3CC2 - chains P and 0 of the 31 polymer chains in the assembly; structure by X-ray diffraction, 2.40 A resolution.

[Chain P]
Name: 50S ribosomal protein L19e
Source organism: Haloarcula marismortui
UniProtKB: P14119 (RL19_HALMA); residues 0-148 here correspond to UniProt positions 1-149 (UniProt number = residue number + 1)
Amino-acid sequence (149 residues; each row starts with the number of its first residue; numbering starts at 0):
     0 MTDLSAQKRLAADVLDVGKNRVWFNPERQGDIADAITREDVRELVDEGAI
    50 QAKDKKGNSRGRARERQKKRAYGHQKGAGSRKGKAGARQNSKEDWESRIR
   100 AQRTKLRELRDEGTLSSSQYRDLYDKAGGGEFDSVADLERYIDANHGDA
Not modelled in the structure: 0, 144-148

[Chain 0]
Molecule: 23S ribosomal RNA
Source organism: Haloarcula marismortui
Sequence (2923 nucleotides; row label = number of the first residue in the row):
     1 GUUGGCUACUAUGCCAGCUGGUGGAUUGCUCGGCUCAGGCGCUGAUGAAG
    51 GACGUGCCAAGCUGCGAUAAGCUGUGGGGAGCCGCACGGAGGCGAAGAAC
   101 CACAGAUUUCCGAAUGAGAAUCUCUCUAACAAUUGCUUCGCGCAAUGAGG
   151 AACCCCGAGAACUGAAACAUCUCAGUAUCGGGAGGAACAGAAAACGCAAC
   201 GUGAUGUCGUUAGUAACCGCGAGUGAACGCGAUACAGCCCAAACCGAAGC
   251 CCUCACGGGCAAUGUGGUGUCAGGGCUACCUCUCAUCAGCCGACCGUCUU
   301 CACGAAGUCUCUUGGAAUAGAGCGUGAUACAGGGUGACAACCCCGUACUG
   351 AAGACCAGUACGCUGUGCGGUAGUGCCAGAGUAGCGGGGGUUGGAUAUCC
   401 CUCGCGAAUAACGCAGGCAUCGACUGCGAAGGCUAAACACAACCUGAGAC
   451 CGAUAGUGAACAAGUAGUGUGAACGAACGCUGCAAAGUACCCUCAGAAGG
   501 GAGGCGAAAUAGAGCAUGAAAUCAGUUGGCGAUCGAGCGACAGGGCAUAC
   551 AAGGUCCCUUGACGAAUGACCGAGACGCGAGUCUCCAGUAAGACUCACGG
   601 GAAGCCGAUGUUCUGUCGUACGUUUUGAAAAACGAGCCAGGGAGUGUGUC
   651 UGUAUGGCAAGUCUAACCGGAGUAUCCGGGGAGGCACAGGGAAACCGACA
   701 UGGCCGCAGGGCUUUGCCCGAGGGCCGCCGUCUUCAAGGGCGGGGAGCCA
   751 UGUGGACACGACCCGAAUCCGGACGAUCUACGCAUGGACAAGAUGAAGCG
   801 UGCCGAAAGGCACGUGGAAGUCUGUUAGAGUUGGUGUCCUACAAUACCCU
   851 CUCGUGAUCUAUGUGUAGGGGUGAAAGGCCCAUCGAGUCCGGCAACAGCU
   901 GGUUCCAAUCGAAACAUGUCGAAGCAUGACCUCCGCCGAGGUAGUCUGUG
   951 AGGUAGAGCGACCGAUUGGUGUGUCCGCCUCCGAGAGGAGUCGGCACACC
  1001 UGUCAAACUCCAAACUUACAGACGCUGUUUGACGCGGGGAUUCCGGUGCG
  1051 CGGGGUAAGCCUGUGUACCAGGAGGGGAACAACCCAGAGAUAGGUUAAGG
  1101 UCCCCAAGUGUGGAUUAAGUGUAAUCCUCUGAAGGUGGUCUCGAGCCCUA
  1151 GACAGCCGGGAGGUGAGCUUAGAAGCAGCUACCCUCUAAGAAAAGCGUAA
  1201 CAGCUUACCGGCCGAGGUUUGAGGCGCCCAAAAUGAUCGGGACUCAAAUC
  1251 CACCACCGAGACCUGUCCGUACCACUCAUACUGGUAAUCGAGUAGAUUGG
  1301 CGCUCUAAUUGGAUGGAAGCAGGGGCGAGAGCUCCUGUGGACCGAUUAGU
  1351 GACGAAAAUCCUGGCCAUAGUAGCAGCGAUAGUCGGGUGAGAACCCCGAC
  1401 GGCCUAAUGGAUAAGGGUUCCUCAGCACUGCUGAUCAGCUGAGGGUUAGC
  1451 CGGUCCUAAGUCUCACCGCAACUCGACUGAGACGAAAUGGGAAACAGGUU
  1501 AAUAUUCCUGUGCCAUCAUGCAGUGAAAGUUGACGCCCUGGGGUCGAUCA
  1551 CGCCGGGCAUUCGCCCGGUCGAACCGUCCAACUCCGUGGAAGCCGUAAUG
  1601 GCAGGAAGCGGACGAACGGCGGCAUAGGGAAACGUGAUUCAACCUGGGGC
  1651 CCAUGAAAAGACGAGCAUGAUGUCCGUACCGAGAACCGACACAGGUGUCC
  1701 AUGGCGGCGAAAGCCAAGGCCUGUCGGGAGCAACCAACGUUAGGGAAUUC
  1751 GGCAAGUUAGUCCCGUACCUUCGGAAGAAGGGAUGCCUGCUCCGGAACGG
  1801 AGCAGGUCGCAGUGACUCGGAAGCUCGGACUGUCUAGUAACAACAUAGGU
  1851 GACCGCAAAUCCGCAAGGACUCGUACGGUCACUGAAUCCUGCCCAGUGCA
  1901 GGUAUCUGAACACCUCGUACAAGAGGACGAAGGACCUGUCAACGGCGGGG
  1951 GUAACUAUGACCCUCUUAAGGUAGCGUAGUACCUUGCCGCAUCAGUAGCG
  2001 GCUUGCAUGAAUGGAUUAACCAGAGCUUCACUGUCCCAACGUUGGGCCCG
  2051 GUGAACUGUACAUUCCAGUGCGGAGUCUGGAGACACCCAGGGGGAAGCGA
  2101 AGACCCUAUGGAGCUUUACUGCAGGCUGUCGCUGAGACGUGGUCGCCGAU
  2151 GUGCAGCAUAGGUAGGAGUCGUUACAGAGGUACCCGCGCUAGCGGGCCAC
  2201 CCAGACAACAGUGAAAUACUACCCGUCGGUGACUGCGACUCUCACUCCGG
  2251 GAGGAGGACACCGAUAGCCGGGCAGUUUGACUGGGGCGGUACGCGCUCGA
  2301 AAAGAUAUCGAGCGCGCCCUAUGGUCAUCUCAGCCGGGACAGAGACCCGG
  2351 CGAAGAGUGCAAGAGCAAAAGAUGACUUGACAGUGUUCUUCCCAACGAGG
  2401 AACGCUGACGCGAAAGCGUGGUCUAGCGAACCAAUUAGCCUGCUUGAUGC
  2451 GGGCAAUUGAUGACAGAAAAGCUACCCUAGGGAUAACAGAGUCGUCACUC
  2501 GCAAGAGCACAUAUCGACCGAGUGGCUUGCUACCUCGAUGUCGGUUCCCU
  2551 CCAUCCUGCCCGUGCAGAAGCGGGCAAGGGUGAGGUUGUUCGCCUAUUAA
  2601 AGGAGGUCGUGAGCUGGGUUUAGACCGUCGUGAGACAGGUCGGCUGCUAU
  2651 CUACUGGGUGUGUAAUGGUGUCUGACAAGAACGACCGUAUAGUACGAGAG
  2701 GAACUACGGUUGGUGGCCACUGGUGUACCGGUUGUUCGAGAGAGCACGUG
  2751 CCGGGUAGCCACGCCACACGGGGUAAGAGCUGAACGCAUCUAAGCUCGAA
  2801 ACCCACUUGGAAAAGAGACACCGCCGAGGUCCCGCGUACAAGACGCGGUC
  2851 GAUAGACUCGGGGUGUGCGCGUCGAGGUAACGAGACGUUAAGCCCACGAG
  2901 CACUAACAGACCAAAGCCAUCAU
Not modelled in the structure: 1-9, 126-127, 715, 971-998, 1560, 1952-1963, 2137-2236, 2339-2343, 2665-2666, 2915-2923
Modified / non-standard residues: 1MA (6-hydro-1-methyladenosine-5'-monophosphate) at position 628, OMU (o2'-methyluridine 5'-monophosphate) at position 2587, OMG (o2'-methylguanosine-5'-monophosphate) at position 2588, UR3 (3-methyluridine-5'-monophoshate) at position 2619, PSU (pseudouridine-5'-monophosphate) at position 2621
Metal / ion sites: Mg2+ site 1 near G28 (its only coordinating residue here); Na+ site 1: C40, G41, A442, C443; Na+ site 2: G56, A59, G61; Na+ site 3: G66, U107, U108; Mg2+ site 2 near U115 (its only coordinating residue here); Na+ site 4: C130, U146; Na+ site 5: C141, G142; Mg2+ site 3: C162, U2276; K+ site 1: C162, U163, U172; Mg2+ site 4: A165, A167, C168; Na+ site 6: A165, A166, A167; Mg2+ site 5: A166, G219; 67 more Na+ sites not listed; 91 more Mg2+ sites not listed; 1 more K+ sites not listed

[How chain P and chain 0 interact]
Pairs across the interface (179):
  Thr1(P) with G1387(0), hydrogen bond to the sugar; U1388(0), hydrogen bond to the sugar; C1396(0), sugar contact
  Asp2(P) with C1395(0), hydrogen bond to the sugar; C1396(0), sugar contact
  Leu3(P) with C1396(0), hydrogen bond to the sugar; C1397(0), sugar contact
  Ala5(P) with U1422(0), phosphate contact
  Lys7(P) with C1397(0), salt bridge to the phosphate; G1398(0), salt bridge to the phosphate
  Arg8(P) with A1501(0), hydrogen bond to the phosphate; A1502(0), salt bridge to the phosphate
  Leu9(P) with A1501(0), phosphate contact; A1502(0), phosphate contact
  Gly17(P) with G1718(0), hydrogen bond to the phosphate; G1719(0), phosphate contact
  Lys18(P) with G1719(0), hydrogen bond to the phosphate
  Asn19(P) with G1719(0), hydrogen bond to the phosphate; C1720(0), hydrogen bond to the phosphate
  Arg20(P) with G1718(0), salt bridge to the phosphate
  Val21(P) with G1398(0), phosphate contact
  Trp22(P) with G1398(0), hydrogen bond to the phosphate; A1399(0), phosphate contact
  Phe23(P) with C1397(0), hydrogen bond to the sugar; G1398(0), hydrogen bond to the phosphate
  Pro25(P) with C1397(0), sugar contact; G1398(0), sugar contact
  Gln28(P) with G1386(0), hydrogen bond to the base; G1387(0), hydrogen bond to the sugar; C1397(0), sugar contact
  Ile35(P) with A1501(0), sugar contact
  Thr36(P) with A1501(0), phosphate contact
  Arg37(P) with U1500(0), phosphate contact; A1501(0), hydrogen bond to the phosphate; A1502(0), salt bridge to the phosphate
  Arg41(P) with U1499(0), salt bridge to the phosphate; U1500(0), salt bridge to the phosphate
  Lys52(P) with A1399(0), salt bridge to the phosphate
  Lys54(P) with A1717(0), phosphate contact
  Lys55(P) with C1715(0), hydrogen bond to the sugar; A1716(0), hydrogen bond to the sugar; A1717(0), hydrogen bond to the phosphate; U2736(0), hydrogen bond to the sugar; C2737(0), salt bridge to the phosphate
  Gly56(P) with C1566(0), phosphate contact; G1567(0), phosphate contact; A1716(0), sugar contact; C2737(0), phosphate contact
  Asn57(P) with C1566(0), phosphate contact; G1703(0), base contact; G1704(0), hydrogen bond to the base; C1715(0), hydrogen bond to the base; A1716(0), sugar contact; U2736(0), phosphate contact; C2737(0), phosphate contact
  Ser58(P) with C1565(0), hydrogen bond to the sugar; C1566(0), phosphate contact; C2737(0), hydrogen bond to the phosphate; G2738(0), sugar contact
  Arg59(P) with U1548(0), hydrogen bond to the phosphate; C1549(0), salt bridge to the phosphate; C1565(0), phosphate contact; C1566(0), hydrogen bond to the phosphate; G1704(0), hydrogen bond to the phosphate; C1705(0), salt bridge to the phosphate
  Gly60(P) with C1565(0), phosphate contact
  Arg61(P) with U2736(0), salt bridge to the phosphate; C2737(0), salt bridge to the phosphate; G2738(0), hydrogen bond to the phosphate; A2739(0), salt bridge to the phosphate
  Arg63(P) with C1549(0), salt bridge to the phosphate; C1565(0), salt bridge to the phosphate; C1566(0), salt bridge to the phosphate
  Arg65(P) with C1705(0), hydrogen bond to the phosphate; G1706(0), salt bridge to the phosphate; U2735(0), salt bridge to the phosphate
  Gln66(P) with C1549(0), sugar contact; C1798(0), sugar contact
  Lys68(P) with C1787(0), salt bridge to the phosphate; U1788(0), phosphate contact
  Arg69(P) with G1706(0), salt bridge to the phosphate; G1707(0), salt bridge to the phosphate
  Ala70(P) with C1798(0), phosphate contact
  Tyr71(P) with G1789(0), sugar contact; C1790(0), hydrogen bond to the phosphate
  Gly72(P) with G1802(0), base contact
  His73(P) with U1788(0), hydrogen bond to the base; G1789(0), hydrogen bond to the base; C1790(0), base contact
  Gln74(P) with C1786(0), phosphate contact; C1787(0), hydrogen bond to the phosphate
  Lys75(P) with G1800(0), salt bridge to the phosphate
  Gly76(P) with G1785(0), phosphate contact
  Ala77(P) with G1760(0), hydrogen bond to the base; U1761(0), base contact; U1784(0), sugar contact; G1785(0), phosphate contact
  Gly78(P) with U1784(0), hydrogen bond to the phosphate; G1785(0), hydrogen bond to the phosphate; U1813(0), sugar contact
  Ser79(P) with G1785(0), phosphate contact
  Arg80(P) with C1708(0), phosphate contact; G1760(0), hydrogen bond to the base; U1761(0), sugar contact; A1801(0), salt bridge to the phosphate; G1802(0), salt bridge to the phosphate
  Lys81(P) with G1707(0), phosphate contact; C1708(0), hydrogen bond to the phosphate; G1760(0), hydrogen bond to the sugar; U1761(0), sugar contact; U1813(0), sugar contact; U1817(0), hydrogen bond to the base
  Gly82(P) with G1707(0), phosphate contact; C1708(0), hydrogen bond to the phosphate; U1761(0), sugar contact
  Lys83(P) with A793(0), sugar contact; U1761(0), phosphate contact; C1762(0), salt bridge to the phosphate
  Ala84(P) with U1761(0), phosphate contact; C1762(0), hydrogen bond to the phosphate
  Gly85(P) with A793(0), hydrogen bond to the phosphate
  Ala86(P) with G792(0), sugar contact; A793(0), hydrogen bond to the phosphate; C1708(0), sugar contact
  Arg87(P) with C1708(0), salt bridge to the phosphate; G1799(0), sugar contact; G1800(0), salt bridge to the phosphate; A1801(0), salt bridge to the phosphate
  Gln88(P) with G1799(0), base contact; G1800(0), sugar contact
  Lys91(P) with G816(0), salt bridge to the phosphate; G817(0), salt bridge to the phosphate; U1539(0), sugar contact; A1597(0), hydrogen bond to the base
  Trp94(P) with G814(0), sugar contact; U815(0), sugar contact; G816(0), phosphate contact; A1597(0), hydrogen bond to the sugar; A1598(0), phosphate contact
  Glu95(P) with G1540(0), phosphate contact; A1597(0), sugar contact
  Ser96(P) with G1794(0), hydrogen bond to the sugar; A1796(0), base contact
  Arg97(P) with C1793(0), sugar contact
  Ile98(P) with A1597(0), sugar contact
  Arg99(P) with G1540(0), hydrogen bond to the phosphate; G1541(0), salt bridge to the phosphate; A1597(0), salt bridge to the phosphate
  Ala100(P) with G1794(0), phosphate contact; G1795(0), phosphate contact
  Arg102(P) with U1596(0), hydrogen bond to the base; A1597(0), salt bridge to the phosphate; A1598(0), salt bridge to the phosphate
  Arg106(P) with U1596(0), salt bridge to the phosphate
  Arg109(P) with C1594(0), salt bridge to the phosphate; G1595(0), salt bridge to the phosphate
  Ser116(P) with C1593(0), phosphate contact; C1594(0), phosphate contact
  Ser117(P) with C1593(0), phosphate contact
  Tyr119(P) with C1594(0), phosphate contact; G1595(0), hydrogen bond to the phosphate
  Arg120(P) with C1593(0), base contact; C1594(0), salt bridge to the phosphate; G1595(0), salt bridge to the phosphate
  Tyr123(P) with G1595(0), base contact; U1596(0), hydrogen bond to the phosphate
  Asp124(P) with U801(0), sugar contact; G1595(0), base contact
  Lys125(P) with U801(0), phosphate contact; G802(0), phosphate contact
  Gly127(P) with G800(0), sugar contact
  Gly128(P) with G800(0), hydrogen bond to the base; U801(0), sugar contact
  Glu130(P) with U801(0), hydrogen bond to the sugar; G802(0), sugar contact
  Ser133(P) with C1793(0), phosphate contact; G1794(0), phosphate contact
  Val134(P) with G1794(0), hydrogen bond to the phosphate
  Ala135(P) with C1793(0), phosphate contact
Interface residues without a listed pair, chain P (84 interface residues in all): Ser4, Val16, Asn24, Glu38, Asp53, Ala62, Gly129
Interface residues without a listed pair, chain 0 (79 interface residues in all): C813, C1421, C1436, G1556, A1783

[Overview]
84 residues of chain P and 79 residues of chain 0 are in contact; the contacts include 53 hydrogen bonds and
40 salt bridges. Among the polar pairs are Gln28(P)-G1386(0), Asn57(P)-G1704(0) and Asn57(P)-C1715(0). C40(0),
G41(0), A442(0) and C443(0) coordinate Na+ site 1.
Chain P is 50S ribosomal protein L19e and chain 0 is 23S ribosomal RNA, both from Haloarcula marismortui; the
structure, The Refined Crystal Structure of the Haloarcula Marismortui Large Ribosomal Subunit at 2.4 Angstrom
Resolution with ..., was determined by X-ray diffraction together with 3CC4, 3CC7, 3CCE, 3CCJ, 3CCL, 3CCM and
6 further entries from the same study.
